PDB entry 1U48 | X-ray diffraction, 2.10 A resolution | chains C and A of the 3 polymer chains in the assembly

[Chain C]
Molecule: DNA template strand with 8-oxoguanine
Sequence (15 nucleotides; numbered 2 to 16; the number before each row is that of its first residue):
     2 CATGCGAGTCAGGCT
Not modelled in the structure: 2, 16
Modified / non-standard residues: 8OG (8-oxo-2'-deoxy-guanosine-5'-monophosphate) at position 5

[Chain A]
Molecule: DNA polymerase I
Source organism: Geobacillus stearothermophilus
Notes: EC 2.7.7.7; fragment: analogous to the E. coli klenow fragment
UniProtKB: P52026 (DPO1_BACST); residue numbers follow UniProt; this construct covers 304-876
Amino-acid sequence (580 residues; each row starts with the number of its first residue):
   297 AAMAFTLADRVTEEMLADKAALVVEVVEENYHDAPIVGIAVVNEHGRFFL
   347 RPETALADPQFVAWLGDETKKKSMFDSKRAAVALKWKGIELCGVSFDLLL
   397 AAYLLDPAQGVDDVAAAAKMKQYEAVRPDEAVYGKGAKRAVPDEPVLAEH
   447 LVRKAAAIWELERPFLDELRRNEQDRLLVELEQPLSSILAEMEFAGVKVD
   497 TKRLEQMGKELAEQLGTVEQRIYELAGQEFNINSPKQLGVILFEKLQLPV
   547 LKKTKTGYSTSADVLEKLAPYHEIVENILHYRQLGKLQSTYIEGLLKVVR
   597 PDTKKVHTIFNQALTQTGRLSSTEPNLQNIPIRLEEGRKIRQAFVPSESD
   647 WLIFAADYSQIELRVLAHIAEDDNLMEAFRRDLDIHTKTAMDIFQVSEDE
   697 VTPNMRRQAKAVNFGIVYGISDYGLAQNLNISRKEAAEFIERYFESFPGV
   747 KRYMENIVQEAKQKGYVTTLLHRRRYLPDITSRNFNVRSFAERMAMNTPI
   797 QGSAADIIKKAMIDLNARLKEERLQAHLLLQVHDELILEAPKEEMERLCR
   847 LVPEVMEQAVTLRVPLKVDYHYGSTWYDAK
Metal / ion sites: Mg2+: Asp653, Tyr654, Asp830

[Chain C / chain A interface]
Residue-residue contacts (39; chain C residue first):
  DA3(C) - Ala707(A)  hydrogen bond to the base
  DA3(C) - Gly711(A)  base contact
  DA3(C) - Tyr714(A)  base contact
  DA3(C) - Ser717(A)  hydrogen bond to the sugar
  DA3(C) - Gly720(A)  sugar contact
  DA3(C) - Leu721(A)  base contact
  DA3(C) - Asn724(A)  hydrogen bond to the base
  DA3(C) - Arg789(A)  hydrogen bond to the phosphate
  DT4(C) - Tyr714(A)  stacking on the base
  DT4(C) - Phe786(A)  phosphate contact
  DT4(C) - Arg789(A)  salt bridge to the phosphate
  DT4(C) - Asn793(A)  sugar contact
  DT4(C) - Gln797(A)  hydrogen bond to the base
  8OG_5(C) - Arg771(A)  salt bridge to the phosphate
  8OG_5(C) - Phe786(A)  phosphate contact
  8OG_5(C) - Met790(A)  phosphate contact
  DC6(C) - Leu610(A)  phosphate contact
  DC6(C) - Thr611(A)  phosphate contact
  DC6(C) - Gln612(A)  hydrogen bond to the phosphate
  DC6(C) - Ser617(A)  phosphate contact
  DG7(C) - Lys582(A)  base contact
  DG7(C) - Leu610(A)  phosphate contact
  DG7(C) - Ser617(A)  hydrogen bond to the phosphate
  DG7(C) - Ser618(A)  sugar contact
  DG7(C) - Thr619(A)  sugar contact
  DG7(C) - Asn622(A)  hydrogen bond to the sugar
  DA8(C) - Thr619(A)  phosphate contact
  DA8(C) - Glu620(A)  hydrogen bond to the phosphate
  DG9(C) - Ser585(A)  phosphate contact
  DG9(C) - Thr586(A)  hydrogen bond to the sugar
  DG9(C) - Gly590(A)  phosphate contact
  DT10(C) - Asn529(A)  phosphate contact
  DT10(C) - Ser585(A)  phosphate contact
  DC11(C) - Asn527(A)  phosphate contact
  DC11(C) - Asn529(A)  sugar contact
  DC11(C) - Ser530(A)  hydrogen bond to the phosphate
  DA12(C) - Ser530(A)  hydrogen bond to the phosphate
  DA12(C) - Lys532(A)  sugar contact
  DA12(C) - Gln533(A)  phosphate contact
Also at the interface, not in a pair above, chain C (11 interface residues in all): DG13
Also at the interface, not in a pair above, chain A (37 interface residues in all): Glu589, Thr613, Arg615, Asn625, Phe710, Gly715, Ile716

[In short]
11 residues of chain C face 37 of chain A across their interface; the contacts include 12 hydrogen bonds, 2
salt bridges and 1 aromatic stacking contact. Polar pairs include DA3(C)-Ala707(A), DA3(C)-Asn724(A) and
DT4(C)-Gln797(A). Asp653(A), Tyr654(A) and Asp830(A) form the Mg2+ site.
Here chain C is DNA template strand with 8-oxoguanine and chain A is DNA polymerase I (Geobacillus
stearothermophilus). Entry 1U48 (Extension of a cytosine-8-oxoguanine base pair) was determined by X-ray
diffraction (same publication as 1U45, 1U47, 1U49 and 1U4B).
